PDB entry 9MJN | electron microscopy, 12.70 A resolution (very low resolution: no residue pairs are listed; an interface is given only as per-side residue counts) | chains EY and EZ of the 1996 polymer chains in the assembly

[Chain EY (and EZ)]
Name: Major capsid protein
From: Pectobacterium phage phiTE
Notes: chain EZ of this document is another copy of the same molecule, construct and numbering; everything in this record applies to it too
UniProt: K9L3X8 (K9L3X8_9CAUD); residue numbers follow UniProt; this construct covers 1-332
Chain sequence (332 residues; row label = number of the first residue in the row):
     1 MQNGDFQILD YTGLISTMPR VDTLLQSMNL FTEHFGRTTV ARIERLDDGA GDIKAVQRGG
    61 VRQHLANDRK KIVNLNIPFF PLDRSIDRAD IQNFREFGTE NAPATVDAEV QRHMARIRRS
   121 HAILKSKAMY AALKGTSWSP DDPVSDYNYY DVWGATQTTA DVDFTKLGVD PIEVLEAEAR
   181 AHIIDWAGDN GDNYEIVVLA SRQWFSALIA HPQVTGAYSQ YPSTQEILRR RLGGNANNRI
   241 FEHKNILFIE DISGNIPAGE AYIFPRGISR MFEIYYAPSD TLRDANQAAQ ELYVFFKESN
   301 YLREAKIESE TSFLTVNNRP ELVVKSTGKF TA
Not modelled in the structure: 331-332 (chain EZ: 141, 332)

[Chain EY / chain EZ interface]
At this resolution (13 A) residue pairs are not listed: 69 residues of chain EY and 63 of chain EZ lie at the interface.

[Summary]
Chain EY and chain EZ form an interface of 69 and 63 residues respectively.
Chain EY and chain EZ are both Major capsid protein (Pectobacterium phage phiTE); the structure, Near complete
virion structure of bacteriophage PhiTE, was determined by electron microscopy, deposited together with 9CB9,
9CBA, 9CC7, 9CUL and 9CUY.
